PDB entry 8SZZ | electron microscopy, 2.90 A resolution | chains h and z of the 48 polymer chains in the assembly

# Chain h
Molecule: O32-ZL4 Component B
Organism: Thermotoga maritima
UniProt: Q9WXS1 (Q9WXS1_THEMA); residues -1 to 203 here correspond to UniProt positions 1-205 (UniProt number = residue number + 2)
Amino-acid sequence (213 residues; numbered -1 to 211; the number before each row is that of its first residue; numbers below 1 keep their minus sign (Met-1 is residue -1)):
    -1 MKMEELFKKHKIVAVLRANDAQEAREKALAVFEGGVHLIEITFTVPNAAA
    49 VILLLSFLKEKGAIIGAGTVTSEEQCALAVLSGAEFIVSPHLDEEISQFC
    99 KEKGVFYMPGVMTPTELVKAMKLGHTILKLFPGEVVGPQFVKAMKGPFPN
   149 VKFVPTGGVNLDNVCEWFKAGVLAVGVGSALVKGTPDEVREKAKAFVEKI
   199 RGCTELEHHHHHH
Unresolved in the structure: -1 to 0, 202-211
Differences from the reference sequence: conflict Asp18 (Ser20 in Q9WXS1), Ala19 (Val21 in Q9WXS1), Gln20 (Glu22 in Q9WXS1), Arg23 (Lys25 in Q9WXS1), Asn45 (Asp47 in Q9WXS1), Ala47 (Asp49 in Q9WXS1), Ala48 (Thr50 in Q9WXS1), Leu51 (Lys53 in Q9WXS1), Leu52 (Glu54 in Q9WXS1), Glu71 (Val73 in Q9WXS1), Ala75 (Arg77 in Q9WXS1), Leu76 (Lys78 in Q9WXS1), Leu79 (Glu81 in Q9WXS1); expression tag (204-211)
Disulfide bonds: Cys163-Cys201

# Chain z
Molecule: O32-ZL4 Component A
Amino-acid sequence (76 residues; each row starts with the number of its first residue; numbering starts at 0):
     0 MTDELLRLAKEQAELLKEIKILVELIAMLVKVIQKDPSDEALKALAELVR
    50 KLKELVEDMERSMKEQLYIIKGSWSG
Unresolved in the structure: 0, 71-75

# Interface between chain h and chain z
Residue-residue contacts (22; chain h residue first):
  Ala19(h) with Lys34(z)
  Gln20(h) with Lys34(z); Asp35(z)
  Arg23(h) with Val31(z); Lys34(z)
  Asn45(h) with Met27(z); Lys30(z); Val31(z)
  Ala47(h) with Leu24(z), hydrophobic; Met27(z), hydrophobic
  Ala48(h) with Val31(z), hydrophobic
  Leu51(h) with Leu28(z), hydrophobic; Leu47(z), hydrophobic
  Leu52(h) with Leu28(z), hydrophobic
  Glu72(h) with Ile20(z)
  Leu76(h) with Ile20(z), hydrophobic; Leu24(z), hydrophobic; Met27(z), hydrophobic
  Leu79(h) with Ile20(z), hydrophobic; Leu21(z), hydrophobic; Leu24(z), hydrophobic
  Ser80(h) with Leu24(z)
Interface residues without a listed pair, chain h (13 interface residues in all): Ala75
Interface residues without a listed pair, chain z (13 interface residues in all): Glu23, Ala40, Ala43

# Summary
Chain h and chain z each contribute 13 residues to their interface.
Chain h is O32-ZL4 Component B (Thermotoga maritima) and chain z is O32-ZL4 Component A; the structure, CryoEM
Structure of Computationally Designed Nanocage O32-ZL4, was determined by electron microscopy (same
publication as 8CUS, 8CUT, 8CUU, 8CUV, 8CUW, 8CWS and 3 further entries).
